8VJ6 - chains C and D of the 4 polymer chains in the assembly; structure by electron microscopy, 3.50 A resolution.

== Chain C ==
Molecule: Isoform Flip of Glutamate receptor 2
From: Rattus norvegicus
UniProtKB: P19491 (GRIA2_RAT), isoform P19491-2; aligned to UniProt positions 25-820 over residues 10-820 (the alignment contains insertions or deletions, so no single offset holds)
Chain sequence (797 residues; row label = number of the first residue in the row; note: 495 numbers in that range are skipped by the numbering (no residue carries them; nothing is unmodelled there)):
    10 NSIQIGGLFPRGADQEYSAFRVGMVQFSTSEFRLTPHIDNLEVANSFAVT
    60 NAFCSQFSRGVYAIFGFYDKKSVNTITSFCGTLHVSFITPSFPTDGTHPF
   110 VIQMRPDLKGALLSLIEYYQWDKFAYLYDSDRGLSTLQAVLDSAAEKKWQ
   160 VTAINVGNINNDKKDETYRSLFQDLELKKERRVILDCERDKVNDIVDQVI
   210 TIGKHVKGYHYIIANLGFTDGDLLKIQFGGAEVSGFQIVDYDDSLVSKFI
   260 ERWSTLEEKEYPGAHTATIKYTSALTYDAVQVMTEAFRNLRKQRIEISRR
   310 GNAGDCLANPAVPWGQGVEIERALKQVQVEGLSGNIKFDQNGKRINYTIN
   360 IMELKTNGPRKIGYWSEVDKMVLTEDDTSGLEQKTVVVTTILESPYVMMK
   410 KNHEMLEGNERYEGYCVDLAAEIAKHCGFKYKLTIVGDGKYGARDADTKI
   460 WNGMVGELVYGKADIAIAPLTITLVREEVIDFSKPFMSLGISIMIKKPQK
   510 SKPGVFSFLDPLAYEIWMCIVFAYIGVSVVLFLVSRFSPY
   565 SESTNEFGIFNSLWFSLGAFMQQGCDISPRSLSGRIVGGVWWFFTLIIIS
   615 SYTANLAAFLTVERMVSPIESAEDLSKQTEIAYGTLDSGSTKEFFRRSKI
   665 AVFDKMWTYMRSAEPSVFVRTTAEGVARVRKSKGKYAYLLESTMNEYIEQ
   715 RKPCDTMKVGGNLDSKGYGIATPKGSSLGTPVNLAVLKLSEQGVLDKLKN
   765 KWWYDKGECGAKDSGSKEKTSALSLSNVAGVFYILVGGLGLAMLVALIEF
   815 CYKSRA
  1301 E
Sequence notes: conflict Glu241 (Asn256 in P19491), Leu382 (Val397 in P19491), Glu384 (Gly405 in P19491), Asp385 (Asn406 in P19491), Gln392 (Asn413 in P19491)
Cystine bridges: Cys63-Cys315, Cys718-Cys773
Residues lining bound ligands: A1AB5 (4-[(5S,8R)-8-methyl-6,7,8,9-tetrahydro-2H,5H-[1,3]dioxolo[4,5-h][2,3]benzodiazepin-5-yl]aniline): Ser510, Lys511, Pro512, Ser516, Phe517, Asp519, Pro520, Tyr616, Asn619, Leu620, Phe623, Leu787, Asn791, Val792
UniProt features mapped onto this chain:
  - glycosylation: Asn355 (N-linked (GlcNAc...) asparagine)
From the paper describing this entry:
  - binding site for A1AB5: Ser516, Pro520, Ser615, Tyr616, Asn619, Phe623, Asn791
  - mutagenesis - L483Y: increased stability (from molecular simulation)

== Chain D ==
Molecule: Isoform Flip of Glutamate receptor 2
From: Rattus norvegicus
UniProtKB: P19491 (GRIA2_RAT), isoform P19491-2; aligned to UniProt positions 25-819 over residues 10-819 (the alignment contains insertions or deletions, so no single offset holds)
Chain sequence (797 residues; row label = number of the first residue in the row; note: 495 numbers in that range are skipped by the numbering (no residue carries them; nothing is unmodelled there)):
    10 NSIQIGGLFPRGADQEYSAFRVGMVQFSTSEFRLTPHIDNLEVANSFAVT
    60 NAFCSQFSRGVYAIFGFYDKKSVNTITSFCGTLHVSFITPSFPTDGTHPF
   110 VIQMRPDLKGALLSLIEYYQWDKFAYLYDSDRGLSTLQAVLDSAAEKKWQ
   160 VTAINVGNINNDKKDETYRSLFQDLELKKERRVILDCERDKVNDIVDQVI
   210 TIGKHVKGYHYIIANLGFTDGDLLKIQFGGAEVSGFQIVDYDDSLVSKFI
   260 ERWSTLEEKEYPGAHTATIKYTSALTYDAVQVMTEAFRNLRKQRIEISRR
   310 GNAGDCLANPAVPWGQGVEIERALKQVQVEGLSGNIKFDQNGKRINYTIN
   360 IMELKTNGPRKIGYWSEVDKMVLTEDDTSGLEQKTVVVTTILESPYVMMK
   410 KNHEMLEGNERYEGYCVDLAAEIAKHCGFKYKLTIVGDGKYGARDADTKI
   460 WNGMVGELVYGKADIAIAPLTITLVREEVIDFSKPFMSLGISIMIKKPQK
   510 SKPGVFSFLDPLAYEIWMCIVFAYIGVSVVLFLVSRFSPY
   565 SESTNEFGIFNSLWFSLGAFMQQGCDISPRSLSGRIVGGVWWFFTLIIIS
   615 SYTANLAAFLTVERMVSPIESAEDLSKQTEIAYGTLDSGSTKEFFRRSKI
   665 AVFDKMWTYMRSAEPSVFVRTTAEGVARVRKSKGKYAYLLESTMNEYIEQ
   715 RKPCDTMKVGGNLDSKGYGIATPKGSSLGTPVNLAVLKLSEQGVLDKLKN
   765 KWWYDKGECGAKDSGSKEKTSALSLSNVAGVFYILVGGLGLAMLVALIEF
   815 CYKSR
  1300 AE
Not modelled in the structure: 1300
Sequence notes: conflict Glu241 (Asn256 in P19491), Leu382 (Val397 in P19491), Glu384 (Gly405 in P19491), Asp385 (Asn406 in P19491), Gln392 (Asn413 in P19491)
Cystine bridges: Cys63-Cys315, Cys718-Cys773
Residues lining bound ligands: A1AB5 (4-[(5S,8R)-8-methyl-6,7,8,9-tetrahydro-2H,5H-[1,3]dioxolo[4,5-h][2,3]benzodiazepin-5-yl]aniline): Lys509, Ser510, Lys511, Pro512, Ser516, Phe517, Asp519, Pro520, Tyr616, Asn619, Leu620, Phe623, Leu624, Leu787, Asn791, Val792
UniProt features mapped onto this chain:
  - glycosylation: Asn355 (N-linked (GlcNAc...) asparagine)
From the paper describing this entry:
  - binding site for A1AB5: Ser516, Pro520, Ser615, Tyr616, Asn619, Phe623, Asn791
  - mutagenesis - L483Y: increased stability (from molecular simulation)

== Chain C / chain D interface ==
Contacting residue pairs (126):
  Asn54(C) - Ser87(D)  hydrogen bond
  Ser55(C) - Asn83(D)
  Ser55(C) - Ser87(D)  hydrogen bond (backbone-side chain)
  Phe56(C) - Ser87(D)  hydrogen bond (backbone-side chain)
  Phe56(C) - Phe88(D)  hydrophobic
  Phe56(C) - Thr91(D)
  Phe56(C) - Cys315(D)
  Phe56(C) - Ala320(D)  hydrophobic
  Asn60(C) - Leu316(D)
  Asn60(C) - Asn318(D)  hydrogen bond
  Cys63(C) - Leu316(D)  hydrophobic
  Lys80(C) - Asn83(D)
  Asn83(C) - Ser55(D)
  Asn83(C) - Lys80(D)
  Thr84(C) - Thr84(D)  hydrogen bond
  Ser87(C) - Asn54(D)
  Ser87(C) - Ser55(D)  hydrogen bond (side chain-backbone)
  Ser87(C) - Phe56(D)
  Phe88(C) - Phe56(D)  hydrophobic
  Phe88(C) - Thr59(D)
  Thr91(C) - Phe56(D)
  Asp104(C) - Lys79(D)  salt bridge
  His107(C) - Lys80(D)  hydrogen bond
  Tyr137(C) - Gln147(D)
  Leu143(C) - Gln147(D)
  Gln147(C) - Tyr137(D)
  Gln147(C) - Leu143(D)
  Gln147(C) - Asn164(D)  hydrogen bond
  Leu150(C) - Ala162(D)  hydrophobic
  Asp151(C) - Ala162(D)
  Asp151(C) - Asn164(D)
  Ala154(C) - Thr161(D)
  Ala154(C) - Asp183(D)
  Ala154(C) - Lys187(D)  hydrogen bond (backbone-side chain)
  Lys157(C) - Leu186(D)
  Lys157(C) - Lys187(D)
  Gln159(C) - Gln159(D)
  Thr161(C) - Ala154(D)
  Ala162(C) - Leu150(D)  hydrophobic
  Asn164(C) - Gln147(D)  hydrogen bond
  Lys187(C) - Ala154(D)
  Cys315(C) - Phe56(D)
  Leu316(C) - Cys63(D)  hydrophobic
  Ala320(C) - Phe56(D)  hydrophobic
  Asp519(C) - Ala786(D)
  Pro520(C) - Ala786(D)
  Pro520(C) - Leu787(D)  hydrogen bond (backbone-backbone)
  Leu521(C) - Leu787(D)
  Ala522(C) - Ala786(D)
  Ala522(C) - Leu787(D)
  Ile525(C) - Leu787(D)
  Ile525(C) - Ser788(D)
  Ile525(C) - Leu789(D)  hydrophobic
  Ile525(C) - Val792(D)  hydrophobic
  Cys528(C) - Leu789(D)  hydrophobic
  Cys528(C) - Phe796(D)
  Ala532(C) - Phe796(D)  hydrophobic
  Ala532(C) - Leu799(D)  hydrophobic
  Val536(C) - Leu799(D)  hydrophobic
  Val536(C) - Leu803(D)  hydrophobic
  Phe546(C) - Ala810(D)
  Phe546(C) - Phe814(D)  hydrophobic
  Ser547(C) - Phe814(D)
  Pro548(C) - Lys817(D)
  Tyr549(C) - Phe814(D)
  Tyr549(C) - Lys817(D)
  Tyr549(C) - Ser818(D)  hydrogen bond (side chain-backbone)
  Ala583(C) - Gln587(D)  hydrogen bond (backbone-side chain)
  Gln586(C) - Met585(D)
  Gln586(C) - Gln587(D)
  Asp590(C) - Asp590(D)
  Ser592(C) - Trp578(D)  hydrogen bond
  Ser592(C) - Asp590(D)  hydrogen bond (backbone-side chain)
  Pro593(C) - Trp578(D)
  Leu596(C) - Phe574(D)  hydrophobic
  Leu596(C) - Val809(D)  hydrophobic
  Ser597(C) - Ala806(D)  hydrogen bond (side chain-backbone)
  Ser597(C) - Val809(D)
  Ser597(C) - Ala810(D)  hydrogen bond (side chain-backbone)
  Arg599(C) - Phe574(D)
  Arg599(C) - Asn575(D)  hydrogen bond
  Arg599(C) - Trp578(D)
  Ile600(C) - Gly802(D)
  Ile600(C) - Ala806(D)  hydrophobic
  Ile600(C) - Val809(D)  hydrophobic
  Val601(C) - Leu803(D)  hydrophobic
  Val601(C) - Ala806(D)  hydrophobic
  Val604(C) - Leu799(D)
  Val604(C) - Gly802(D)
  Trp605(C) - Leu799(D)  hydrophobic
  Trp606(C) - Trp578(D)  hydrophobic
  Trp606(C) - Gly582(D)
  Trp606(C) - Met585(D)  hydrophobic
  Trp606(C) - Gln587(D)
  Phe607(C) - Phe517(D)  hydrophobic
  Phe607(C) - Met585(D)  hydrophobic
  Phe608(C) - Val795(D)  hydrophobic
  Phe608(C) - Phe796(D)  hydrophobic
  Phe608(C) - Leu799(D)  hydrophobic
  Thr609(C) - Gln587(D)
  Leu610(C) - Ile613(D)  hydrophobic
  Ile611(C) - Phe517(D)  hydrophobic
  Ile611(C) - Tyr616(D)
  Ile611(C) - Val795(D)  hydrophobic
  Ser614(C) - Tyr616(D)
  Ser615(C) - Leu620(D)
  Ser615(C) - Leu787(D)
  Ser615(C) - Val792(D)
  Ala618(C) - Thr617(D)
  Ala618(C) - Leu620(D)  hydrophobic
  Ala618(C) - Ala621(D)
  Asn619(C) - Ser785(D)
  Asn619(C) - Ala786(D)
  Asn619(C) - Leu787(D)
  Ala622(C) - Leu624(D)
  Ala622(C) - Thr625(D)
  Ala622(C) - Thr784(D)  hydrogen bond (backbone-side chain)
  Phe623(C) - Lys783(D)
  Phe623(C) - Thr784(D)  hydrogen bond (backbone-side chain)
  Thr625(C) - Thr625(D)
  Val626(C) - Thr625(D)
  Val626(C) - Glu782(D)
  Val626(C) - Thr784(D)
  Met629(C) - Thr625(D)
  Met629(C) - Lys781(D)
  Lys641(C) - Asp777(D)  salt bridge
Other interface residues (no listed pair), chain C (91 interface residues in all): Thr59, Lys79, Leu92, Ser139, Glu155, Asp183, Glu524, Ile529, Gly535, Val539, Val543, Gly582, Gly588, Ile591, Arg594, Gly602, Gly603, Ile612, Thr617, Ala621, Glu627, Thr643, Thr672
Other interface residues (no listed pair), chain D (78 interface residues in all): Leu92, Asp151, Glu155, Ile163, Asp314, Leu581, Gln586, Gly588, Asp769, Gly774, Ile798, Met807, Leu811

== In short ==
91 residues of chain C and 78 residues of chain D are in contact; the contacts include 20 hydrogen bonds and 2
salt bridges. Polar contacts include Asp104(C)-Lys79(D), Lys641(C)-Asp777(D) and Asn54(C)-Ser87(D). The paper
reports a binding site for A1AB5 at Ser516(C), Pro520(C) and Ser516(D) among others; L483Y of chain C
increases stability.
Chain C and chain D are both Isoform Flip of Glutamate receptor 2 (Rattus norvegicus); the structure, GluA2
bound to GYKI-52466 and Glutamate, Inhibited State 1, was determined by electron microscopy together with 8VJ7
from the same study.
